9D3Q - chains D and I of the 10 polymer chains in the assembly; structure by electron microscopy, 2.80 A resolution.

# Chain D
Protein: Histone H2B type 1-M
Organism: Homo sapiens
UniProtKB: Q99879 (H2B1M_HUMAN); residues 32-125 here correspond to UniProt positions 33-126 (UniProt number = residue number + 1)
Chain sequence (94 residues; row label = number of the first residue in the row):
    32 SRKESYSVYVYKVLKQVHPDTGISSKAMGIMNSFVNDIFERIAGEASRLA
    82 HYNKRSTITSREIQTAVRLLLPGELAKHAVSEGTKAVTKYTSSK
Swiss-Prot annotation at these positions:
  - modified residue: Lys34 (N6-(2-hydroxyisobutyryl)lysine), Glu35 (PolyADP-ribosyl glutamic acid), Ser36 (Phosphoserine), Lys43 (N6-(2-hydroxyisobutyryl)lysine), Lys46 (N6-(2-hydroxyisobutyryl)lysine), Lys57 (N6,N6-dimethyllysine), Arg79 (Dimethylated arginine), Lys85 (N6,N6,N6-trimethyllysine), Arg86 (Omega-N-methylarginine), Arg92 (Omega-N-methylarginine), Lys108 (N6-(2-hydroxyisobutyryl)lysine), Thr115 (Phosphothreonine), Lys116 (N6-(2-hydroxyisobutyryl)lysine), Lys120 (N6-(2-hydroxyisobutyryl)lysine)
  - glycosylation: Ser112 (O-linked (GlcNAc) serine)
  - cross-link (Glycyl lysine isopeptide (Lys-Gly)): Lys34 (interchain with G-Cter in ubiquitin), Lys120 (interchain with G-Cter in ubiquitin)

# Chain I
Molecule: 5S rDNA (noncoding strand)
Organism: Xenopus borealis
Sequence (109 nucleotides; each row starts with the number of its first residue; numbers below 1 keep their minus sign (DT-58 is residue -58)):
   -58 TGGGGGAAAAGACCCTGGCATGGGGAGGAGCTGGGCCCCCCCCAGAAGGC
    -8 AGCACAAGGGGAGGAAAAGTCAGCCTTGTGCTCGCCTACGGCCATACCAC
    42 CCTGAAAGT

# Chain D / chain I interface
Contacting residue pairs - 15 pairs, chain D then chain I:
  Ser32(D) with DC30(I), hydrogen bond to the phosphate
  Arg33(D) with DG-48(I), base contact; DC-46(I), sugar contact
  Glu35(D) with DC-45(I), sugar contact
  Tyr42(D) with DG-53(I), hydrogen bond to the phosphate
  Gly53(D) with DG-53(I), phosphate contact
  Ile54(D) with DG-54(I), sugar contact; DG-53(I), phosphate contact
  Ser55(D) with DG-54(I), phosphate contact
  Ser56(D) with DG-54(I), hydrogen bond to the phosphate
  Arg86(D) with DG-34(I), sugar contact; DA-33(I), salt bridge to the phosphate
  Ser87(D) with DG-35(I), sugar contact; DG-34(I), hydrogen bond to the phosphate
  Thr88(D) with DG-34(I), hydrogen bond to the phosphate
Other interface residues (no listed pair), chain D (12 interface residues in all): Lys85
Other interface residues (no listed pair), chain I (10 interface residues in all): DA-52

# Overview
Chain D and chain I form an interface of 12 and 10 residues respectively, with 5 hydrogen bonds and 1 salt
bridge. Among the polar pairs are Ser32(D)-DC30(I), Tyr42(D)-DG-53(I) and Ser56(D)-DG-54(I).
Chain D is Histone H2B type 1-M (Homo sapiens) and chain I is 5S rDNA (noncoding strand) (Xenopus borealis);
the structure, 167-bp 5S rDNA nucleosome - open II, was determined by electron microscopy together with 9D3K,
9D3L, 9D3N, 9D3O, 9D3R, 9D3S and 9D3T from the same study.
